Entry 5OKZ (X-ray diffraction, 3.20 A resolution); this record covers chains k and n of the 10 polymer chains in the assembly.

[Chain k]
Protein: Exosome complex component RRP40
From: Saccharomyces cerevisiae (strain ATCC 204508 / S288c)
UniProt: Q08285 (RRP40_YEAST); numbering as in UniProt (aligned over 1-240)
Chain sequence (244 residues; numbered -3 to 240; the number before each row is that of its first residue; numbers below 1 keep their minus sign (Gly-3 is residue -3)):
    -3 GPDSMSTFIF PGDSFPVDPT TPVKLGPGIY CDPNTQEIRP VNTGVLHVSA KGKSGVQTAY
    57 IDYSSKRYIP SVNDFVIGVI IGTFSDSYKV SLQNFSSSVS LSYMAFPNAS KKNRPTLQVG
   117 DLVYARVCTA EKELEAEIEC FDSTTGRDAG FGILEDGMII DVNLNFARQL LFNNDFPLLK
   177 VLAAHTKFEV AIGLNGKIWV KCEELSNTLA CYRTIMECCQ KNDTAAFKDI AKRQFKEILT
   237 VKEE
Unresolved in the structure: -3 to 1, 48-51, 142-145, 236-240
Construct notes: expression tag (-3 to 0)

[Chain n]
Protein: M-phase phosphoprotein 6 homolog
From: Saccharomyces cerevisiae (strain ATCC 204508 / S288c)
UniProt: P53725 (MPP6_YEAST); residues 1-186 here = UniProt positions 1-186
Chain sequence (190 residues; numbered -3 to 186; the number before each row is that of its first residue; numbers below 1 keep their minus sign (Gly-3 is residue -3)):
    -3 GPDSMSANNG VTGKLSSRVM NMKFMKFGKT DDEESSNSNT PSNINSDVEP IEQKGKLFGL
    57 DDSAWDLNSY KDDLKKISGK EKKKVKRVVY KKRPNLIISN VGYSELRKPE GVISGRKTFG
   117 DNSDDSGSRK RKFDEGEQNE DEKRDAKDKE FTGSQDDGED EYDLDKLFKD SIKKKKTNHN
   177 GKNKNRNSKK
Unresolved in the structure: -3 to 107, 118-186
Construct notes: expression tag (-3 to 0)
Curated features (UniProtKB/Swiss-Prot):
  - modified residue: Ser2 (N-acetylserine), Ser42 (Phosphoserine), Ser150 (Phosphoserine)
From the paper describing this entry:
  - mutagenesis - R112E/F115A: decreased binding to Exo-9

[How chain k and chain n interact]
Residue-residue contacts - 24 pairs, chain k then chain n:
  Tyr120(k) - Gly111(n)
  Gly146(k) - Arg112(n)
  Ile149(k) - Arg112(n)
  Leu150(k) - Arg112(n)
  Leu167(k) - Ile109(n)
  Leu167(k) - Ser110(n)
  Leu167(k) - Gly111(n)
  Phe168(k) - Ile109(n)  hydrophobic
  Leu175(k) - Phe115(n)  hydrophobic
  Ala179(k) - Phe115(n)  hydrophobic
  Ala179(k) - Gly116(n)
  Lys183(k) - Phe115(n)
  Lys183(k) - Gly116(n)
  Lys183(k) - Asp117(n)
  Phe184(k) - Thr114(n)
  Phe184(k) - Phe115(n)  hydrogen bond (backbone-backbone)
  Glu185(k) - Arg112(n)  salt bridge
  Glu185(k) - Thr114(n)
  Val186(k) - Gly111(n)
  Val186(k) - Arg112(n)
  Val186(k) - Lys113(n)  hydrogen bond (backbone-backbone)
  Val186(k) - Phe115(n)  hydrophobic
  Ala187(k) - Gly111(n)
  Ile188(k) - Gly111(n)  hydrogen bond (backbone-backbone)
Interface residues without a listed pair, chain k (18 interface residues in all): Phe71, Gly148, Thr182, Trp195

[Overview]
The interface between chain k and chain n involves 18 residues on one side and 9 on the other; the contacts
include 3 hydrogen bonds and 1 salt bridge. Among the polar pairs are Glu185(k)-Arg112(n), Phe184(k)-Phe115(n)
and Val186(k)-Lys113(n). The paper reports that R112E/F115A of chain n reduce binding to Exo-9.
Chain k is Exosome complex component RRP40 and chain n is M-phase phosphoprotein 6 homolog, both from
Saccharomyces cerevisiae (strain ATCC 204508 / S288c); the structure, Crystal Strucrure of the Mpp6 Exosome
complex, was determined by X-ray diffraction.
